Entry 7R5V (electron microscopy, 4.55 A resolution (low resolution: residue-level contacts below are approximate; hydrogen-bond / salt-bridge calls are withheld)); this record covers chains P and U of the 13 polymer chains in the assembly.

# Chain P
Protein: Centromere protein P
Source organism: Homo sapiens
UniProt: Q6IPU0 (CENPP_HUMAN); residues 1-288 here = UniProt positions 1-288
Sequence (288 residues; row label = number of the first residue in the row):
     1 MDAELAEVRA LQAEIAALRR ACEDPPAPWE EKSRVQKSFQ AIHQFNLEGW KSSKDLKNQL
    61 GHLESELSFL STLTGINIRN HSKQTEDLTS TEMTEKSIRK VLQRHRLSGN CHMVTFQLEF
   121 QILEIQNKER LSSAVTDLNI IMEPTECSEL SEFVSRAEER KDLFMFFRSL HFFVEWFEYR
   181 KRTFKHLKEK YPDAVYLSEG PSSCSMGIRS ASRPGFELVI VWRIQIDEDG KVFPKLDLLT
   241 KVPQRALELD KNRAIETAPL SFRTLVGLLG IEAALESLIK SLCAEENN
Not modelled in the structure: 1-52, 91-98, 127-130, 284-288

# Chain U
Protein: Centromere protein U
Source organism: Homo sapiens
UniProt: Q71F23 (CENPU_HUMAN); residue numbers follow UniProt; this construct covers 1-418
Sequence (418 residues; row label = number of the first residue in the row):
     1 MAPRGRRRPR PHRSEGARRS KNTLERTHSM KDKAGQKCKP IDVFDFPDNS DVSSIGRLGE
    61 NEKDEETYET FDPPLHSTAI YADEEEFSKH CGLSLSSTPP GKEAKRSSDT SGNEASEIES
   121 VKISAKKPGR KLRPISDDSE SIEESDTRRK VKSAEKISTQ RHEVIRTTAS SELSEKPAES
   181 VTSKKTGPLS AQPSVEKENL AIESQSKTQK KGKISHDKRK KSRSKAIGSD TSDIVHIWCP
   241 EGMKTSDIKE LNIVLPEFEK THLEHQQRIE SKVCKAAIAT FYVNVKEQFI KMLKESQMLT
   301 NLKRKNAKMI SDIEKKRQRM IEVQDELLRL EPQLKQLQTK YDELKERKSS LRNAAYFLSN
   361 LKQLYQDYSD VQAQEPNVKE TYDSSSLPAL LFKARTLLGA ESHLRNINHQ LEKLLDQG
Not modelled in the structure: 1-248, 414-418

# Chain P / chain U interface
Residue-residue contacts - 39 pairs, chain P then chain U:
  Glu146(P) with Ala400(U)
  Glu199(P) with Ala400(U)
  Ser205(P) with Phe392(U)
  Arg213(P) with Tyr368(U)
  Gly215(P) with Tyr368(U)
  Phe216(P) with Tyr365(U); Tyr368(U)
  Val219(P) with Ala389(U)
  Leu239(P) with Ser385(U); Ser386(U); Pro388(U); Ala389(U)
  Thr240(P) with Ser386(U)
  Lys241(P) with Ser386(U)
  Val242(P) with Ser386(U)
  Pro243(P) with Glu380(U); Thr381(U)
  Gln244(P) with Thr381(U); Tyr382(U); Asp383(U)
  Arg245(P) with Val371(U); Glu375(U); Val378(U); Glu380(U)
  Ala246(P) with Leu364(U); Tyr368(U)
  Leu249(P) with Val371(U)
  Asp250(P) with Gln363(U); Leu364(U); Asp367(U)
  Asn252(P) with Asn360(U)
  Ala254(P) with Asn360(U)
  Ser261(P) with Phe357(U)
  Leu265(P) with Ala354(U)
  Leu268(P) with Arg347(U); Leu351(U)
  Ser281(P) with Lys362(U); Tyr365(U)
  Leu282(P) with Tyr365(U)
Other interface residues (no listed pair), chain P (29 interface residues in all): Pro144, Ser203, Ile255, Thr257, Cys283
Other interface residues (no listed pair), chain U (30 interface residues in all): Ser350, Leu361, Gln372, Gln374, Leu390, His403

# In short
29 residues of chain P face 30 of chain U across their interface.
Here chain P is Centromere protein P and chain U is Centromere protein U, both from Homo sapiens. Entry 7R5V
(Structure of the human CCAN CENP-A alpha-satellite complex) was determined by electron microscopy (same
publication as 7PB4, 7PB8, 7PII, 7PKN, 7R5R, 7R5S, 7YWX and 7YYH).
